PDB entry 9GLA | X-ray diffraction, 2.18 A resolution | chains A and B

== Chain A ==
Molecule: Cyclin-dependent kinase 2
Source organism: Homo sapiens
Notes: EC 2.7.11.22
Reference sequence: P24941 (CDK2_HUMAN); residue numbers follow UniProt; this construct covers 1-298
Sequence (298 residues; numbered 1 to 298; the number before each row is that of its first residue):
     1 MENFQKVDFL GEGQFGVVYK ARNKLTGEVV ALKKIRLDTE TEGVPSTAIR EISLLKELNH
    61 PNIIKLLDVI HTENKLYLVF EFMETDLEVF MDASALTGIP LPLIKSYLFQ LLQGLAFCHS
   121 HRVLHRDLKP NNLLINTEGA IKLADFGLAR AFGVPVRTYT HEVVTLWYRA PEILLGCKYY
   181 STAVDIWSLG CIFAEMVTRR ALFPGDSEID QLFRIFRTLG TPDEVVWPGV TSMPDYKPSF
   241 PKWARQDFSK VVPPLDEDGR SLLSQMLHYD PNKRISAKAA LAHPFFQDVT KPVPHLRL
Not modelled in the structure: 1, 39, 295-298
Construct notes: engineered mutation Asp8 (Glu in P24941), Phe9 (Lys in P24941), Leu10 (Ile in P24941), Gln14 (Thr in P24941), Phe15 (Tyr in P24941), Ile64 (Val in P24941), Met83 (Leu in P24941), Glu84 (His in P24941), Thr85 (Gln in P24941), Glu88 (Lys in P24941), Val89 (Lys in P24941), Asn131 (Gln in P24941)
Modified / non-standard residues: Thr160 (phosphothreonine; TPO)
Residues lining bound ligands: YNK (7-dimethylphosphoryl-3-[2-[[(3S)-6,6-dimethylpiperidin-3-yl]amino]-5-(trifluoromethyl)pyrimidin-4-yl]-1H-indole-6-carbonitrile): Leu10, Gly11, Glu12, Val18, Ala31, Lys33, Ile64, Phe80, Glu81, Phe82, Met83, Glu84, Thr85, Asp86, Val89, Asn131, Asn132, Leu134, Ala144, Asp145
Swiss-Prot annotation at these positions:
  - active site: Asp127 (Proton acceptor)
  - binding site (ATP): Lys33, Asp86, Lys129, Pro130, Asn132, Asp145
  - binding site (Mg(2+)): Asn132, Asp145
  - site: Leu166 (CDK7 binding)
  - modified residue: Met1 (N-acetylmethionine), Lys6 (N6-acetyllysine), Tyr19 (Phosphotyrosine), Thr160 (Phosphothreonine)
  - natural variant: Pro45 (P45L: In a glioblastoma multiforme sample)
  - mutagenesis: Thr160 (T160A: Abolishes activity), Leu166 (L166R: Reduced phosphorylation by CAK and reduced kinase activity)
Reported in the primary citation:
  - binding site for YNK: Leu10, Gly11, Glu12, Val18, Ala31, Ile64, Phe80, Glu81, Phe82, Met83, Glu84, Thr85, Asp86, Val89, Leu134, Ala144, Asp145
  - contacts within the chain: Lys33-Asp145 (salt bridge)
  - catalytic residues: Lys33, Asp145 (proposed by the authors, not directly observed)
  - post-translational modification sites: Thr160

== Chain B ==
Molecule: Cyclin-A2
Source organism: Homo sapiens
Reference sequence: P20248 (CCNA2_HUMAN); numbering as in UniProt (aligned over 175-432)
Sequence (258 residues; each row starts with the number of its first residue):
   175 VPDYHEDIHT YLREMEVKCK PKVGYMKKQP DITNSMRAIL VDWLVEVGEE YKLQNETLHL
   235 AVNYIDRFLS SMSVLRGKLQ LVGTAAMLLA SKFEEIYPPE VAEFVYITDD TYTKKQVLRM
   295 EHLVLKVLTF DLAAPTVNQF LTQYFLHQQP ANCKVESLAM FLGELSLIDA DPYLKYLPSV
   355 IAGAAFHLAL YTVTGQSWPE SLIRKTGYTL ESLKPCLMDL HQTYLKAPQH AQQSIREKYK
   415 NSKYHGVSLL NPPETLNL
Cystine bridges: Cys327 forms a disulfide with the same residue of a neighbouring copy of this chain
Glycans and other covalent adducts: monothioglycerol (SGM) linked to Cys193
Metal / ion sites: Na+ site 1: Met200, Gln203, Ile206; Na+ site 2 near Gln317 (its only coordinating residue here)
Residues lining bound ligands: monothioglycerol (SGM): Met189, Lys192, Arg241, Asp305

== Chain A / chain B interface ==
Contacting residue pairs (64):
  Thr41(A) with Lys288(B), hydrogen bond (backbone-side chain)
  Glu42(A) with Lys266(B), hydrogen bond (backbone-side chain); Glu274(B); Val275(B), hydrogen bond (side chain-backbone); Leu292(B)
  Gly43(A) with Lys266(B); Leu292(B); Glu295(B)
  Val44(A) with Lys266(B), hydrogen bond (backbone-side chain); Glu295(B), hydrogen bond (backbone-side chain); His296(B); Leu299(B), hydrophobic
  Ser46(A) with Lys266(B)
  Ile49(A) with Leu263(B), hydrophobic; Lys266(B); Leu306(B), hydrophobic
  Arg50(A) with Lys266(B); Phe267(B), hydrogen bond (side chain-backbone); Glu269(B), hydrogen bond (side chain-backbone)
  Ile52(A) with Phe304(B), hydrophobic
  Ser53(A) with Phe267(B); Phe304(B), hydrogen bond (side chain-backbone); Asp305(B); Leu306(B), hydrogen bond (side chain-backbone); Ala307(B), hydrogen bond (side chain-backbone)
  Lys56(A) with Thr303(B), hydrogen bond (side chain-backbone); Asp305(B), salt bridge
  Glu57(A) with Tyr185(B), hydrogen bond; Met189(B); Ala307(B)
  His71(A) with His296(B), hydrogen bond; Phe304(B)
  Thr72(A) with His296(B), hydrogen bond (backbone-side chain)
  Glu73(A) with Arg293(B); His296(B), salt bridge
  His119(A) with Tyr178(B); Ile182(B)
  Ser120(A) with Tyr178(B); Asp181(B); Ile182(B)
  His121(A) with Tyr185(B)
  Arg122(A) with Ile182(B); Tyr185(B); Ala307(B), hydrogen bond (side chain-backbone)
  Arg150(A) with Glu268(B), hydrogen bond (side chain-backbone); Glu269(B); Ile270(B)
  Ala151(A) with Phe267(B), hydrophobic
  Phe152(A) with Ile182(B), hydrophobic
  Val154(A) with Ile182(B), hydrophobic; Thr316(B), hydrogen bond (backbone-side chain); Gln317(B); Leu320(B), hydrophobic
  Arg157(A) with Gln228(B), hydrogen bond; Glu268(B), salt bridge
  Thr158(A) with Ile270(B)
  Tyr159(A) with Ile270(B)
  Thr160(A) with Glu269(B); Ile270(B)
  Ser276(A) with Asp177(B); Tyr178(B)
  Ala277(A) with Tyr178(B), hydrogen bond (backbone-side chain)
  Lys278(A) with Tyr178(B), hydrogen bond (backbone-side chain); Asp181(B), salt bridge
Interface residues without a listed pair, chain A (34 interface residues in all): Leu54, Val69, Ala116, Pro155, Thr182
Interface residues without a listed pair, chain B (34 interface residues in all): Pro176, His179, Leu186, Lys300, Gln313

== Overview ==
The chain A/chain B interface involves 34 residues from each chain, with 20 hydrogen bonds and 4 salt bridges.
Among the polar pairs are Lys56(A)-Asp305(B), Glu73(A)-His296(B) and Arg157(A)-Glu268(B). Chain A binds
compound YNK. From the paper: catalytic residues Lys33(A) and Asp145(A); a binding site for YNK at Leu10(A),
Gly11(A) and Glu12(A) among others.
Chain A is Cyclin-dependent kinase 2 and chain B is Cyclin-A2, both from Homo sapiens; the structure, Crystal
structure of a CDK2-based CDK7 mimic with inhibitor SY5609, was determined by X-ray diffraction.
